6WUA - chains a and m of the 8 polymer chains in the assembly; structure by electron microscopy, 3.20 A resolution.

== Chain a ==
Molecule: 16S rRNA
Organism: Enterococcus faecalis OG1RF
Sequence (1548 nucleotides; each row starts with the number of its first residue):
     3 UGAGAGUUUGAUCCUGGCUCAGGACGAACGCUGGCGGCGUGCCUAAUACA
    53 UGCAAGUCGAACGCUUCUUUCCUCCCGAGUGCUUGCACUCAAUUGGAAAG
   103 AGGAGUGGCGGACGGGUGAGUAACACGUGGGUAACCUACCCAUCAGAGGG
   153 GGAUAACACUUGGAAACAGGUGCUAAUACCGCAUAACAGUUUAUGCCGCA
   203 UGGCAUAAGAGUGAAAGGCGCUUUCGGGUGUCGCUGAUGGAUGGACCCGC
   253 GGUGCAUUAGCUAGUUGGUGAGGUAACGGCUCACCAAGGCCACGAUGCAU
   303 AGCCGACCUGAGAGGGUGAUCGGCCACACUGGGACUGAGACACGGCCCAG
   353 ACUCCUACGGGAGGCAGCAGUAGGGAAUCUUCGGCAAUGGACGAAAGUCU
   403 GACCGAGCAACGCCGCGUGAGUGAAGAAGGUUUUCGGAUCGUAAAACUCU
   453 GUUGUUAGAGAAGAACAAGGACGUUAGUAACUGAACGUCCCCUGACGGUA
   503 UCUAACCAGAAAGCCACGGCUAACUACGUGCCAGCAGCCGCGGUAAUACG
   553 UAGGUGGCAAGCGUUGUCCGGAUUUAUUGGGCGUAAAGCGAGCGCAGGCG
   603 GUUUCUUAAGUCUGAUGUGAAAGCCCCCGGCUCAACCGGGGAGGGUCAUU
   653 GGAAACUGGGAGACUUGAGUGCAGAAGAGGAGAGUGGAAUUCCAUGUGUA
   703 GCGGUGAAAUGCGUAGAUAUAUGGAGGAACACCAGUGGCGAAGGCGGCUC
   753 UCUGGUCUGUAACUGACGCUGAGGCUCGAAAGCGUGGGGAGCAAACAGGA
   803 UUAGAUACCCUGGUAGUCCACGCCGUAAACGAUGAGUGCUAAGUGUUGGA
   853 GGGUUUCCGCCCUUCAGUGCUGCAGCAAACGCAUUAAGCACUCCGCCUGG
   903 GGAGUACGACCGCAAGGUUGAAACUCAAAGGAAUUGACGGGGGCCCGCAC
   953 AAGCGGUGGAGCAUGUGGUUUAAUUCGAAGCAACGCGAAGAACCUUACCA
  1003 GGUCUUGACAUCCUUUGACCACUCUAGAGAUAGAGCUUUCCCUUCGGGGA
  1053 CAAAGUGACAGGUGGUGCAUGGUUGUCGUCAGCUCGUGUCGUGAGAUGUU
  1103 GGGUUAAGUCCCGCAACGAGCGCAACCCUUAUUGUUAGUUGCCAUCAUUU
  1153 AGUUGGGCACUCUAGCGAGACUGCCGGUGACAAACCGGAGGAAGGUGGGG
  1203 AUGACGUCAAAUCAUCAUGCCCCUUAUGACCUGGGCUACACACGUGCUAC
  1253 AAUGGGAAGUACAACGAGUCGCUAGACCGCGAGGUCAUGCAAAUCUCUUA
  1303 AAGCUUCUCUCAGUUCGGAUUGCAGGCUGCAACUCGCCUGCAUGAAGCCG
  1353 GAAUCGCUAGUAAUCGCGGAUCAGCACGCCGCGGUGAAUACGUUCCCGGG
  1403 CCUUGUACACACCGCCCGUCACACCACGAGAGUUUGUAACACCCGAAGUC
  1453 GGUGAGGUAACCUUUUUGGAGCCAGCCGCCUAAGGUGGGAUAGAUGAUUG
  1503 GGGUGAAGUCGUAACAAGGUAGCCGUAUCGGAAGGUGCGGCUGGAUCA
Disordered / not traced: 3-949, 1081-1124, 1396-1550

== Chain m ==
Protein: 30S ribosomal protein S13
Organism: Enterococcus faecalis OG1RF
Reference sequence: A0A1B4XKT7 (A0A1B4XKT7_ENTFL); residue numbers follow UniProt; this construct covers 2-113
Sequence (112 residues; row label = number of the first residue in the row):
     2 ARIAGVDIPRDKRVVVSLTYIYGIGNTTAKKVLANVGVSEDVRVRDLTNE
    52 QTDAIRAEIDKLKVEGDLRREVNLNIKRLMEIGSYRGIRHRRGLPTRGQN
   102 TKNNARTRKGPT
Disordered / not traced: 112-113

== How chain a and chain m interact ==
Contacting residue pairs (63; chain a residue first):
  G963(a) - Arg107(m)  salt bridge to the phosphate
  G963(a) - Thr108(m)  hydrogen bond to the phosphate
  C964(a) - Asn104(m)  phosphate contact
  C964(a) - Asn105(m)  hydrogen bond to the phosphate
  C964(a) - Ala106(m)  phosphate contact
  C964(a) - Arg107(m)  phosphate contact
  C964(a) - Thr108(m)  hydrogen bond to the phosphate
  A965(a) - Gln100(m)  phosphate contact
  A965(a) - Asn104(m)  phosphate contact
  A965(a) - Asn105(m)  hydrogen bond to the phosphate
  U966(a) - Asn101(m)  phosphate contact
  U966(a) - Lys103(m)  hydrogen bond to the base
  U966(a) - Asn104(m)  base contact
  G967(a) - Lys103(m)  hydrogen bond to the base
  U1239(a) - Asn101(m)  base contact
  A1240(a) - Asn101(m)  phosphate contact
  A1240(a) - Thr102(m)  hydrogen bond to the phosphate
  C1241(a) - Arg90(m)  salt bridge to the phosphate
  C1241(a) - Thr102(m)  hydrogen bond to the sugar
  C1241(a) - Lys110(m)  sugar contact
  A1242(a) - Lys110(m)  salt bridge to the phosphate
  C1243(a) - Lys110(m)  salt bridge to the phosphate
  C1245(a) - Lys103(m)  base contact
  G1246(a) - Lys103(m)  base contact
  C1311(a) - Val43(m)  phosphate contact
  C1311(a) - Arg44(m)  salt bridge to the phosphate
  U1312(a) - Arg44(m)  salt bridge to the phosphate
  U1317(a) - Lys13(m)  salt bridge to the phosphate
  U1317(a) - Arg14(m)  hydrogen bond to the base
  U1317(a) - Val17(m)  base contact
  U1317(a) - Tyr21(m)  hydrogen bond to the phosphate
  A1321(a) - Thr108(m)  hydrogen bond to the sugar
  U1322(a) - Gln100(m)  hydrogen bond to the phosphate
  U1322(a) - Asn105(m)  hydrogen bond to the phosphate
  U1322(a) - Thr108(m)  sugar contact
  U1322(a) - Arg109(m)  sugar contact
  U1323(a) - His91(m)  hydrogen bond to the phosphate
  U1323(a) - Pro96(m)  phosphate contact
  U1323(a) - Thr97(m)  hydrogen bond to the phosphate
  U1323(a) - Arg98(m)  phosphate contact
  U1323(a) - Gln100(m)  phosphate contact
  G1324(a) - Asn76(m)  hydrogen bond to the sugar
  G1324(a) - Leu80(m)  phosphate contact
  G1324(a) - Arg87(m)  salt bridge to the phosphate
  G1324(a) - His91(m)  phosphate contact
  C1325(a) - Asn76(m)  sugar contact
  C1325(a) - Arg87(m)  salt bridge to the phosphate
  U1336(a) - Tyr86(m)  sugar contact
  G1338(a) - Arg98(m)  salt bridge to the phosphate
  C1339(a) - Arg98(m)  salt bridge to the phosphate
  C1343(a) - Thr28(m)  phosphate contact
  C1343(a) - Thr29(m)  phosphate contact
  A1344(a) - Gly24(m)  phosphate contact
  A1344(a) - Ile25(m)  phosphate contact
  A1344(a) - Gly26(m)  hydrogen bond to the phosphate
  A1344(a) - Asn27(m)  phosphate contact
  A1344(a) - Thr29(m)  hydrogen bond to the phosphate
  A1344(a) - Leu69(m)  sugar contact
  U1345(a) - Ile22(m)  phosphate contact
  U1345(a) - Tyr23(m)  sugar contact
  U1345(a) - Gly24(m)  hydrogen bond to the phosphate
  U1345(a) - Ile25(m)  hydrogen bond to the phosphate
  U1345(a) - Gly26(m)  phosphate contact
Other interface residues (no listed pair), chain a (32 interface residues in all): U968, U1316, C1335, C1337, G1346, A1347
Other interface residues (no listed pair), chain m (40 interface residues in all): Thr20, Val73, Ile77, Leu95, Gly99

== In short ==
32 residues of chain a face 40 of chain m across their interface; the contacts include 20 hydrogen bonds and
11 salt bridges. Among the polar pairs are U966(a)-Lys103(m), G967(a)-Lys103(m) and U1317(a)-Arg14(m).
Here chain a is 16S rRNA and chain m is 30S ribosomal protein S13, both from Enterococcus faecalis OG1RF.
Entry 6WUA (30S subunit (head) of 70S Ribosome Enterococcus faecalis MultiBody refinement) was determined by
electron microscopy together with 6WUB from the same study.
